Entry 2WDS (X-ray diffraction, 1.35 A resolution); this record covers chain A.

Chain A:
Name: Holo-[acyl-carrier-protein] synthase
Organism: Streptomyces coelicolor
Notes: EC 2.7.8.7
UniProtKB: O86785 (ACPS_STRCO); numbering as in UniProt (aligned over 1-123)
Amino-acid sequence (143 residues; each row starts with the number of its first residue; numbers below 1 keep their minus sign (Met-19 is residue -19)):
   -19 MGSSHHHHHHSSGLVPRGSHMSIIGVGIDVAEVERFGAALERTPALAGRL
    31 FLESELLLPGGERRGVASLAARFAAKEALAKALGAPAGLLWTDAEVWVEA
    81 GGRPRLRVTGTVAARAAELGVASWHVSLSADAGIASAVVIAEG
Unresolved in the structure: -19 to 0
Differences from the reference sequence: engineered mutation Ala110 (His in O86785)
Metal / ion sites: Mg2+: Asp9, Glu57 (together with coenzyme A)
Residues lining bound ligands: coenzyme A (COA): Asp9, Arg44, Ser48, Arg52, Lys56, Glu57, Leu59, Ala60, Lys61, Gly64, Ala65, Leu69, Leu70, Trp71, Ala74, Gly81, Gly82, Arg83, Pro84, Val92, Leu108, Ser109, Ala110

Overview:
Bound to chain A: coenzyme A. The Mg2+ site is built by Asp9 and Glu57.
Chain A is Holo-[acyl-carrier-protein] synthase (Streptomyces coelicolor); the structure, Crystal structure of
the Streptomyces coelicolor H110A AcpS mutant in complex with cofactor CoA at 1.3 ..., was determined by X-ray
diffraction, deposited together with 2WDO, 2WDY, 2JCA and 2JBZ.
